PDB entry 6BDA | X-ray diffraction, 1.88 A resolution | chains A and C of the 5 polymer chains in the assembly

== Chain A ==
Protein: Ribosomal protein 3/homing endonuclease-like protein fusion
Source organism: Ophiostoma novo-ulmi subsp. americana
Reference sequence: Q4VWW5 (Q4VWW5_OPHNO); residues 1-303 here correspond to UniProt positions 413-715 (UniProt number = residue number + 412)
Amino-acid sequence (307 residues; each row starts with the number of its first residue; numbers below 1 keep their minus sign (Gly-3 is residue -3)):
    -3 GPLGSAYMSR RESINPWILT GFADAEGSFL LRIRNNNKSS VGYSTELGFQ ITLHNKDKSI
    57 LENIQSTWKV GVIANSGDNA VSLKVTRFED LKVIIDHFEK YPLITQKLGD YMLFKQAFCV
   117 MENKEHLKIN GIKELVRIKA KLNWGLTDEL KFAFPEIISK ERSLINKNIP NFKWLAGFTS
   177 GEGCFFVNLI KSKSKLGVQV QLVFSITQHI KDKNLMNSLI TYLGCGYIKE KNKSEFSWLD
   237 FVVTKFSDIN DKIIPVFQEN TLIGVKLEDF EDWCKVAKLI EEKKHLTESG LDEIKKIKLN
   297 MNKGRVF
Disordered / not traced: -3 to 8
Differences from the reference sequence: expression tag (-3 to 0); conflict Phe148 (Lys560 in Q4VWW5)
Ion coordination: Mg2+ site 1: Ala21, Glu178 (shared with 1 residue of chain B; 1 residue of chain E); Mg2+ site 2: Glu22, Gly177 (shared with DG15(C) of chain C; 1 residue of chain D)

== Chain C ==
Molecule: Cleaved cognate DNA strand, -11 sense
Sequence (11 nucleotides; numbered 15 to 25; the number before each row is that of its first residue):
    15 GACCTTTTAC C
Ion coordination: Mg2+ site 1: DG15 (shared with Glu22(A), Gly177(A) of chain A; 1 residue of chain D); Mg2+ site 2: DG15, DA16

== Chain A / chain C interface ==
Pairs across the interface - 22 pairs, chain A then chain C:
  Gly177(A) with DG15(C), phosphate contact
  Glu178(A) with DG15(C), sugar contact
  Gly179(A) with DG15(C), phosphate contact; DA16(C), phosphate contact
  Cys180(A) with DG15(C), sugar contact; DA16(C), phosphate contact
  Phe182(A) with DC17(C), phosphate contact; DC18(C), phosphate contact
  Asn184(A) with DC18(C), base contact; DT19(C), hydrogen bond to the base
  Ile186(A) with DT20(C), base contact
  Thr203(A) with DG15(C), hydrogen bond to the base
  Lys227(A) with DA16(C), base contact
  Trp234(A) with DG15(C), base contact
  Lys262(A) with DG15(C), salt bridge to the phosphate; DA16(C), salt bridge to the phosphate
  Lys294(A) with DC18(C), salt bridge to the phosphate
  Met297(A) with DC17(C), phosphate contact
  Asn298(A) with DA16(C), phosphate contact; DC17(C), hydrogen bond to the phosphate
  Lys299(A) with DA16(C), phosphate contact; DC17(C), phosphate contact
Interface residues without a listed pair, chain A (21 interface residues in all): Glu22, Ser176, Phe181, Leu185, Lys187, Gly300

== Summary ==
Chain A and chain C form an interface of 21 and 6 residues respectively, with 3 hydrogen bonds and 3 salt
bridges. Among the polar pairs are Asn184(A)-DT19(C), Thr203(A)-DG15(C) and Asn298(A)-DC17(C). Ala21(A) and
Glu178(A) coordinate Mg2+ site 1.
Chain A is Ribosomal protein 3/homing endonuclease-like protein fusion (Ophiostoma novo-ulmi subsp. americana)
and chain C is Cleaved cognate DNA strand, -11 sense; the structure, Wild-type I-OnuI bound to A3G substrate
(post-cleavage complex), was determined by X-ray diffraction.
